PDB entry 6GYM | electron microscopy, 6.70 A resolution (low resolution: residue-level contacts below are approximate; hydrogen-bond / salt-bridge calls are withheld) | chains B and C of the 31 polymer chains in the assembly

[Chain B]
Name: DNA-directed RNA polymerase II subunit RPB2
Source organism: Saccharomyces cerevisiae (strain ATCC 204508 / S288c)
Notes: EC 2.7.7.6
Reference sequence: P08518 (RPB2_YEAST); residue numbers follow UniProt; this construct covers 1-1224
Amino-acid sequence (1224 residues; each row starts with the number of its first residue):
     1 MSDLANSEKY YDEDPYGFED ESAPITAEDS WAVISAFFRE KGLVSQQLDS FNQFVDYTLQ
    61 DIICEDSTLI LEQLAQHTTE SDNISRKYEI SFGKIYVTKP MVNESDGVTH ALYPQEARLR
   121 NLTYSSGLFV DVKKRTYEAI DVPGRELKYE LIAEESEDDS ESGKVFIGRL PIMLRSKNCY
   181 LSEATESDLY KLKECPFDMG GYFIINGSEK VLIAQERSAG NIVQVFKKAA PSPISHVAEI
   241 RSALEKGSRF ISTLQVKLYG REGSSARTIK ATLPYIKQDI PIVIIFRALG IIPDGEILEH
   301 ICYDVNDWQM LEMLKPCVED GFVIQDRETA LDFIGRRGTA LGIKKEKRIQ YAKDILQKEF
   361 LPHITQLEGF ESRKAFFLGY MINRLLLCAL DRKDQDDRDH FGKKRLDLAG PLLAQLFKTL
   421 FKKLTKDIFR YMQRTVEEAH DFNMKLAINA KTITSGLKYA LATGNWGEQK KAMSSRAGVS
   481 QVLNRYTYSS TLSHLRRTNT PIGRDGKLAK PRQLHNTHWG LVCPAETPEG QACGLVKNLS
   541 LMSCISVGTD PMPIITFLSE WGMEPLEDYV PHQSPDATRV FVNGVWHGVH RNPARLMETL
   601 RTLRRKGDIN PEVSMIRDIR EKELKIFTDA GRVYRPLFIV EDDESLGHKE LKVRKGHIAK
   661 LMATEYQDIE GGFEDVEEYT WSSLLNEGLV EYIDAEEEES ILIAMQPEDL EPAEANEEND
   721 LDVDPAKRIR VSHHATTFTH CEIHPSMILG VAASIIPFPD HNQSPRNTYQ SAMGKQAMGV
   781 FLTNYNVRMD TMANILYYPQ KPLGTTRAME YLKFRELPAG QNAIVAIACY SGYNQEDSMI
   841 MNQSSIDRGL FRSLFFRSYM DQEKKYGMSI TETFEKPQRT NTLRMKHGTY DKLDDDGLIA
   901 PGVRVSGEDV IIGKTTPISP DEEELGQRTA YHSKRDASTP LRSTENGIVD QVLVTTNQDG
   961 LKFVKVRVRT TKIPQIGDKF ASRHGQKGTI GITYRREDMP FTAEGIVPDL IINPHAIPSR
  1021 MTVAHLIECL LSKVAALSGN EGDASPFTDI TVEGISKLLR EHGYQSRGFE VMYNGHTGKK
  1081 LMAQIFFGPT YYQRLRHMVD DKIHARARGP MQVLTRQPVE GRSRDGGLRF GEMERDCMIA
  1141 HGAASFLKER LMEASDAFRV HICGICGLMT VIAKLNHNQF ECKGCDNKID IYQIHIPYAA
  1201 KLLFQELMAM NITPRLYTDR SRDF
Disordered / not traced: 1-19, 77-83, 139-146, 152-162, 468-473, 503-508, 669-674, 715-722, 1224
Metal / ion sites: Zn2+: Cys1163, Cys1166, Cys1182, Cys1185

[Chain C]
Name: DNA-directed RNA polymerase II subunit RPB3
Source organism: Saccharomyces cerevisiae (strain ATCC 204508 / S288c)
Reference sequence: P16370 (RPB3_YEAST); numbering as in UniProt (aligned over 1-318)
Amino-acid sequence (318 residues; numbered 1 to 318; the number before each row is that of its first residue):
     1 MSEEGPQVKI REASKDNVDF ILSNVDLAMA NSLRRVMIAE IPTLAIDSVE VETNTTVLAD
    61 EFIAHRLGLI PLQSMDIEQL EYSRDCFCED HCDKCSVVLT LQAFGESEST TNVYSKDLVI
   121 VSNLMGRNIG HPIIQDKEGN GVLICKLRKG QELKLTCVAK KGIAKEHAKW GPAAAIEFEY
   181 DPWNKLKHTD YWYEQDSAKE WPQSKNCEYE DPPNEGDPFD YKAQADTFYM NVESVGSIPV
   241 DQVVVRGIDT LQKKVASILL ALTQMDQDKV NFASGDNNTA SNMLGSNEDV MMTGAEQDPY
   301 SNASQMGNTG SGGYDNAW
Disordered / not traced: 1-3, 266-318
UniProt features mapped onto this chain:
  - binding site (Zn(2+)): Cys86, Cys88, Cys92, Cys95
  - modified residue: Ser2 (N-acetylserine)
  - natural variant: Ala30 (A30D: In mutant RPB3-1)
  - mutagenesis: Lys9 (K9E: Transcript termination readthrough)
Metal / ion sites: Zn2+: Cys86, Cys88, Cys92, Cys95

[How chain B and chain C interact]
Pairs across the interface (62):
  Tyr797(B) - Glu61(C)
  Tyr797(B) - Phe62(C)
  Tyr798(B) - Phe62(C)
  Tyr798(B) - Arg66(C)
  Ser844(B) - Ala168(C)
  Asp847(B) - His65(C)
  Asp847(B) - Glu166(C)
  Asp847(B) - His167(C)
  Asp847(B) - Ala168(C)
  Arg848(B) - His65(C)
  Gly849(B) - His65(C)
  Arg852(B) - His65(C)
  Leu854(B) - Glu61(C)
  Arg969(B) - Ala59(C)
  Arg969(B) - Asp60(C)
  Arg969(B) - Glu61(C)
  Thr971(B) - Glu61(C)
  Arg995(B) - Lys165(C)
  Arg996(B) - Ala174(C)
  Glu997(B) - Arg35(C)
  Asp998(B) - Arg35(C)
  Phe1001(B) - Arg34(C)
  Phe1001(B) - Phe178(C)
  Ala1003(B) - Glu177(C)
  Ala1003(B) - Phe178(C)
  Glu1004(B) - Ile176(C)
  Glu1004(B) - Glu177(C)
  Gly1005(B) - Ile176(C)
  Arg1060(B) - Lys199(C)
  Arg1060(B) - Glu200(C)
  Arg1060(B) - Trp201(C)
  Arg1060(B) - Pro202(C)
  Tyr1064(B) - Pro202(C)
  Gln1065(B) - Glu200(C)
  Gln1065(B) - Trp201(C)
  Phe1069(B) - Trp192(C)
  Phe1069(B) - Trp201(C)
  Val1071(B) - Thr189(C)
  Tyr1073(B) - Phe178(C)
  Tyr1073(B) - Glu179(C)
  Gly1075(B) - Arg35(C)
  His1076(B) - Asn31(C)
  His1076(B) - Arg35(C)
  Thr1077(B) - Asn31(C)
  Gly1078(B) - Asn31(C)
  Gly1078(B) - Phe178(C)
  Lys1079(B) - Tyr180(C)
  Lys1079(B) - His188(C)
  Lys1080(B) - Tyr180(C)
  Lys1080(B) - Asp181(C)
  Lys1080(B) - His188(C)
  Lys1080(B) - Thr189(C)
  Leu1081(B) - His188(C)
  Leu1081(B) - Thr189(C)
  Met1082(B) - Lys187(C)
  Met1082(B) - His188(C)
  Met1082(B) - Thr189(C)
  Met1082(B) - Asp190(C)
  Gln1084(B) - Asp190(C)
  Gln1084(B) - Tyr191(C)
  Gln1084(B) - Trp192(C)
  Gln1084(B) - Trp201(C)
Interface residues without a listed pair, chain B (37 interface residues in all): Thr1002, Arg1067, Glu1070, Asn1074
Interface residues without a listed pair, chain C (36 interface residues in all): Leu27, Ile38, Leu69, Ala175, Asn184, Ala198

[In short]
37 residues of chain B and 36 residues of chain C are in contact. The Zn2+ site is built by Cys1163(B),
Cys1166(B), Cys1182(B) and Cys1185(B). From UniProt: 4 Zn2+-binding residues and one mutagenesis site on chain
C.
Here chain B is DNA-directed RNA polymerase II subunit RPB2 and chain C is DNA-directed RNA polymerase II
subunit RPB3, both from Saccharomyces cerevisiae (strain ATCC 204508 / S288c). Entry 6GYM (Structure of a
yeast closed complex with distorted DNA (CCdist)) was determined by electron microscopy, deposited together
with 6GYK and 6GYL.
